Entry 8PSS (electron microscopy, 2.83 A resolution); this record covers chains A and S of the 5 polymer chains in the assembly.

# Chain A
Molecule: Polymerase acidic protein (PA-like)
Organism: Tilapia lake virus
UniProt: A0A142I7Z3 (A0A142I7Z3_9VIRU); residue numbers follow UniProt; this construct covers 1-419
Sequence (419 residues; row label = number of the first residue in the row):
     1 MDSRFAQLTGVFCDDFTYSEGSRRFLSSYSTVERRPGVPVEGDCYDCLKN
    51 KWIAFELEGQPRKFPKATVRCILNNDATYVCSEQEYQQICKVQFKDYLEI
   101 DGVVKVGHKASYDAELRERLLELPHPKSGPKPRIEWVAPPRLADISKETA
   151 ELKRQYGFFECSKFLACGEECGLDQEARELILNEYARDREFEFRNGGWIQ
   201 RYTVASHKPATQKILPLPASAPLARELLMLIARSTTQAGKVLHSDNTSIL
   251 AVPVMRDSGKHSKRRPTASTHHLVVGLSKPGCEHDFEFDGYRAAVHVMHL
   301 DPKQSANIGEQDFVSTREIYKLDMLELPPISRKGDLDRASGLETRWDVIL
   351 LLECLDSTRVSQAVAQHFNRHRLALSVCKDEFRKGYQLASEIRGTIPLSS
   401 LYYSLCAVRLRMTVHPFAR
Unresolved in the structure: 418-419
Metal / ion sites: Zn2+: Cys161, Cys282, His284, His296

# Chain S
Molecule: 5' cRNA end - cRNA loop
Sequence (40 nucleotides; numbered -24 to 15; the number before each row is that of its first residue; numbers below 1 keep their minus sign (C-24 is residue -24)):
   -24 CCAAAUUUUACUCACAAGUCAGGACGUGAGAAAGAUUUGC
Unresolved in the structure: -24 to 0

# Chain A / chain S interface
Contacting residue pairs - 5 pairs, chain A then chain S:
  Thr267(A) with G9(S), base contact
  Ala268(A) with A10(S), base contact
  Ser269(A) with A10(S), base contact
  Lys303(A) with U12(S), base contact; U13(S), hydrogen bond to the base

# Overview
The chain A/chain S interface involves 4 residues from each chain; the contacts include 1 hydrogen bond. The
hydrogen-bonded pair is Lys303(A)-U13(S). The Zn2+ site is built by Cys161(A), Cys282(A), His284(A) and
His296(A).
Here chain A is Polymerase acidic protein (PA-like) (Tilapia lake virus) and chain S is 5' cRNA end - cRNA
loop. Entry 8PSS (Tilapia Lake Virus polymerase in cRNA pre-initiation state mode B (core-endo only)) was
determined by electron microscopy together with 8PSN, 8PSO, 8PSQ, 8PSU, 8PSX, 8PSZ and 6 further entries from
the same study.
